7XBG - chains A and B; structure by X-ray diffraction, 3.37 A resolution.

# Chain A
Name: Processed angiotensin-converting enzyme 2
From: Homo sapiens
UniProtKB: Q9BYF1 (ACE2_HUMAN); residue numbers follow UniProt; this construct covers 18-615
Sequence (598 residues; numbered 18 to 615; the number before each row is that of its first residue):
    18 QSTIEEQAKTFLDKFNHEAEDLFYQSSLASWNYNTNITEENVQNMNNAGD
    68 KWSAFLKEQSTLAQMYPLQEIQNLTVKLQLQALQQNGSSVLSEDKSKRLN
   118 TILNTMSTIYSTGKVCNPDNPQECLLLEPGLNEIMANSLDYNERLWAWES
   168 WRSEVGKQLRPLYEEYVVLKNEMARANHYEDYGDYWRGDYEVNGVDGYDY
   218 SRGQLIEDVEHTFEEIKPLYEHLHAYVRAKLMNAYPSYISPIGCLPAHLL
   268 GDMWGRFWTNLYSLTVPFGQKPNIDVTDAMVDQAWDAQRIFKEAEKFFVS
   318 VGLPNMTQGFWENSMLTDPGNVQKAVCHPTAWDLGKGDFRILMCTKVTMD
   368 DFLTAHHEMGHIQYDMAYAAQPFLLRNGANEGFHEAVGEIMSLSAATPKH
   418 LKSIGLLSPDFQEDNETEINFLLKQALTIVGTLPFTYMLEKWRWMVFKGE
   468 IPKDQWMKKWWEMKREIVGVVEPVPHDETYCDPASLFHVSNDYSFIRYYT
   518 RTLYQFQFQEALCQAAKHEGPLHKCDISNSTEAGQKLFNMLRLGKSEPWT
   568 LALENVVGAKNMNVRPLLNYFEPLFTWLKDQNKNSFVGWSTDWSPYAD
Not modelled in the structure: 18, 615
Disulfides: C344-C361, C530-C542
Covalent attachments: N-acetylglucosamine (NAG) linked to N53, N90, N103, N322, N546
Bound ions: Zn2+: H374, H378, E402
Curated features (UniProtKB/Swiss-Prot):
  - region (Interaction with SARS-CoV spike glycoprotein): D30 to Y41, M82 to P84, K353 to R357
  - active site: E375 (Proton acceptor), H505 (Proton donor)
  - binding site (chloride): R169, W477, K481
  - binding site (substrate): R273, H345, P346, Y515
  - binding site (Zn(2+)): H374, H378, E402
  - glycosylation (N-linked (GlcNAc...) asparagine): N53, N90, N103, N322, N432, N546

# Chain B
Name: RshSTT182/200 coronavirus receptor binding domain insert2 mutant
From: Rhinolophus shameli
Notes: engineered mutation(s): T346R, Y496G
Sequence (242 residues; each row starts with the number of its first residue):
   299 MYRMQLLSCIALSLALVTNSRTSPTTQVVRFPNITNLCPFGEVFNATRFA
   349 SVYAWNRRRISNCVADYSVLYNTTSFSTFKCYGVSPTKLNDLCFTNVYAD
   399 SFVVRGDEVRQIAPGQTGKIADYNYKLPDDFMGCVIAWNSISLDAKVGGN
   449 YNYYYRLFRKSVLKPFERDISTQLYQAGDKPCSVEGPDCYYPLQSYGFQS
   499 TNGVGYQPYRVVVLSFELLNAPATVCGPKKSTHLVVNKCVNF
Not modelled in the structure: 299-332, 529-540
Disulfides: C336-C361, C379-C432, C391-C524, C480-C487
Covalent attachments: N-acetylglucosamine (NAG) linked to N343

# Chain A / chain B interface
Contacting residue pairs (43; chain A residue first):
  S19(A) with D477(B)
  Q24(A) with G476(B); D486(B)
  T27(A) with F456(B); A475(B); Y488(B)
  F28(A) with Y488(B)
  D30(A) with K417(B), salt bridge; L455(B); F456(B)
  K31(A) with L455(B); F456(B); E483(B), salt bridge; Y488(B); Q492(B)
  H34(A) with Y453(B), hydrogen bond; L455(B)
  E35(A) with Q492(B)
  E37(A) with Y504(B), hydrogen bond
  D38(A) with Y449(B), hydrogen bond; Q497(B), hydrogen bond
  Y41(A) with Q497(B); T499(B), hydrogen bond; N500(B), hydrogen bond
  Q42(A) with Y449(B), hydrogen bond; Q497(B), hydrogen bond
  L45(A) with T499(B)
  L79(A) with P485(B), hydrophobic
  M82(A) with P485(B), hydrophobic
  Y83(A) with P485(B), hydrogen bond (side chain-backbone); D486(B), hydrogen bond; Y488(B), hydrogen bond
  K353(A) with G495(B), hydrogen bond (side chain-backbone); Q497(B), hydrogen bond; N500(B); G501(B), hydrogen bond (backbone-backbone); Y504(B)
  G354(A) with G501(B); Y504(B)
  D355(A) with T499(B); G501(B)
  R357(A) with T499(B)
  R393(A) with Y504(B), hydrogen bond
Also at the interface, not in a pair above, chain A (22 interface residues in all): N330
Also at the interface, not in a pair above, chain B (23 interface residues in all): G446, G447, Y473, Y489

# Summary
Chain A and chain B form an interface of 22 and 23 residues respectively, with 15 hydrogen bonds and 2 salt
bridges. Polar contacts include D30(A)-K417(B), K31(A)-E483(B) and H34(A)-Y453(B). N-acetylglucosamine is
covalently linked to N53(A), N90(A), N103(A), N322(A) and N546(A).
Here chain A is Processed angiotensin-converting enzyme 2 (Homo sapiens) and chain B is RshSTT182/200
coronavirus receptor binding domain insert2 mutant (Rhinolophus shameli). Entry 7XBG (The crystal structure of
RshSTT182/200 RBD-insert2-T346R-Y496G mutant in complex with human ACE2) was determined by X-ray diffraction
(same publication as 7XBF and 7XBH).
